5T46 - chains A and B; structure by X-ray diffraction, 1.53 A resolution.

[Chain A]
Molecule: Eukaryotic translation initiation factor 4E
Source organism: Homo sapiens
Reference sequence: P06730 (IF4E_HUMAN); residue numbers follow UniProt; this construct covers 1-217
Chain sequence (220 residues; each row starts with the number of its first residue; numbers below 1 keep their minus sign (Met-2 is residue -2)):
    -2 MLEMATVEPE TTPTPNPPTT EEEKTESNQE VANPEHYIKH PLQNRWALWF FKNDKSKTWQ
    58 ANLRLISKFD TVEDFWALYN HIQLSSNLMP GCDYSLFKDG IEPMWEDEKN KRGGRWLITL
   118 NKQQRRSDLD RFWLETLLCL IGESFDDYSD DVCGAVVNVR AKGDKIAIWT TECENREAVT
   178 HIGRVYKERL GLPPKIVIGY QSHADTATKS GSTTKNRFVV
Disordered / not traced: -2 to 30, 207-217
Sequence notes: initiating methionine (-2); expression tag (-1 to 0)
Small-molecule neighbours: 7-methyl-guanosine-5'-triphosphate (MGP): Trp56, Pro100, Met101, Trp102, Glu103, Asn155, Arg157, Lys162, Trp166, Lys206
Swiss-Prot annotation at these positions:
  - region (EIF4EBP1/2/3 binding): His37 to Gln40, Trp73 to Asn77, Glu132 to Gly139
  - binding site (mRNA): Trp56, Gln57, Trp102, Glu103, Arg157 to Lys162, Thr205 to Ser207
  - site: Lys159 (Microbial infection: Interaction with potato virus Y VPg)
  - modified residue: Ala2 (N-acetylalanine), Thr22 (Phosphothreonine), Ser209 (Phosphoserine)
  - mutagenesis: Ser53 (S53A/D: No effect on phosphorylation level nor incorporation into eIF4F complex; S53A: Does not affect ability to rescue growth of yeast lacking a functional EIF4E/CDC33 gene), Trp56 (W56A: Impairs mRNA nuclear export. Reduces affinity for ribavirin), Trp73 (W73A: Abolishes binding to EIF4EBP1. Impairs interaction with DDX3X. Does not impair mRNA nuclear export. Does not affect affinity for ribavirin), Trp102 (W102L: Decrease in mRNA cap binding; when associated with A-105), Glu103 (E103A: No effect), Asp104 (D104A: No effect), Glu105 (E105A: Decrease in mRNA cap binding; when associated with L-102), Lys119 (K119A: Higher affinity for EIF4G1), Ser209 (S209A: Abolishes resistance to cellular stress and DNA-damaging agents. Does not affect ability to rescue growth of yeast lacking a functional EIF4E/CDC33 gene; S209D: Phosphomimetic mutant ...)

[Chain B]
Molecule: Eukaryotic translation initiation factor 4 gamma 1
Source organism: Homo sapiens
Reference sequence: Q04637 (IF4G1_HUMAN); residue numbers follow UniProt; this construct covers 592-653
Chain sequence (66 residues; each row starts with the number of its first residue):
   588 GPHMQKYEYK SDQWKPLNLE EKKRYDREFL LGFQFIFASM QKPEGLPHIS DVVLDKANKT
   648 PLRPLD
Disordered / not traced: 588-607, 643-653
Sequence notes: expression tag (588-591)

[Chain A / chain B interface]
Pairs across the interface - 63 pairs, chain A then chain B:
  Pro31(A) with Phe624(B), hydrophobic
  Tyr34(A) with Phe620(B); Ile623(B); Phe624(B), hydrophobic; Ala625(B), hydrophobic
  His37(A) with Tyr612(B); Phe616(B); Phe620(B)
  Pro38(A) with Lys610(B); Tyr612(B), hydrogen bond (backbone-side chain)
  Leu39(A) with Lys610(B)
  Gln40(A) with Lys609(B); Lys610(B), hydrogen bond (side chain-backbone)
  Phe47(A) with Ile636(B), hydrophobic; Val639(B), hydrophobic
  Lys49(A) with Ile636(B)
  Arg61(A) with Ile636(B)
  Leu62(A) with Pro634(B)
  Ile63(A) with Leu633(B); Pro634(B); Ile636(B), hydrophobic
  Ser64(A) with Leu633(B)
  Val69(A) with Leu617(B), hydrophobic; Phe620(B), hydrophobic
  Glu70(A) with Phe620(B); Ile623(B); Ala625(B); Ser626(B)
  Trp73(A) with Leu617(B), hydrogen bond (side chain-backbone); Leu618(B), hydrophobic; Phe620(B); Gln621(B); Ser626(B)
  Ala74(A) with Ser626(B), hydrogen bond (backbone-backbone); Gln628(B); Pro630(B)
  Leu75(A) with Pro630(B); Leu633(B), hydrophobic
  Tyr76(A) with Gln621(B)
  Asn77(A) with Gln621(B), hydrogen bond (side chain-backbone); Ser626(B), hydrogen bond (side chain-backbone); Met627(B)
  His78(A) with Met627(B); Lys629(B); Pro630(B); Val640(B); Leu641(B), hydrogen bond (backbone-backbone)
  Ile79(A) with Val639(B); Leu641(B)
  Gln80(A) with Asp638(B); Val639(B), hydrogen bond (backbone-backbone); Leu641(B)
  Tyr91(A) with Val639(B)
  Glu132(A) with Arg614(B), salt bridge
  Leu135(A) with Leu617(B)
  Gly139(A) with Arg611(B); Tyr612(B), hydrogen bond (backbone-backbone)
  Glu140(A) with Lys610(B); Arg611(B), hydrogen bond (backbone-side chain)
  Asp143(A) with Arg611(B), salt bridge
  Asp144(A) with Arg611(B), salt bridge
  Ser146(A) with Arg611(B), hydrogen bond
  Arg186(A) with Arg614(B)
Other interface residues (no listed pair), chain A (36 interface residues in all): Lys36, Leu85, Ile138, Ser141, Asp147
Other interface residues (no listed pair), chain B (27 interface residues in all): Glu608, Phe622

[Overview]
36 residues of chain A face 27 of chain B across their interface, with 11 hydrogen bonds and 3 salt bridges.
Polar pairs include Glu132(A)-Arg614(B), Asp143(A)-Arg611(B) and Asp144(A)-Arg611(B). Bound to chain A:
7-methyl-guanosine-5'-triphosphate. UniProt lists 13 mRNA-binding residues and 9 mutagenesis sites on chain A.
Chain A is Eukaryotic translation initiation factor 4E and chain B is Eukaryotic translation initiation factor
4 gamma 1, both from Homo sapiens; the structure, Crystal structure of the human eIF4E-eIF4G complex, was
determined by X-ray diffraction (same publication as 5T48).
